3LW3 - chains A and B; structure by X-ray diffraction, 1.60 A resolution.

# Chain A (and B)
Protein: HP0420 homologue
From: Helicobacter felis
Notes: chain B of this document is another copy of the same molecule, construct and numbering; everything in this record applies to it too
Sequence (145 residues; each row starts with the number of its first residue; numbers below 1 keep their minus sign (Gly-3 is residue -3)):
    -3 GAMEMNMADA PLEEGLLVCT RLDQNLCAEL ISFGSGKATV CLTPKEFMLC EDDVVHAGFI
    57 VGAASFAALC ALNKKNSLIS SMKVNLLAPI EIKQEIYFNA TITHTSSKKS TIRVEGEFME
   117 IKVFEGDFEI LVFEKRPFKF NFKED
Unresolved in the structure: -3 to 8, 130-141 (chain B: 130-131, 136-141)

# Interface between chain A and chain B
Inter-chain disulfides: Cys15(A)-Cys46(B), Cys46(A)-Cys15(B)
Pairs across the interface (62; chain A residue first):
  Val14(A) - Glu47(B)
  Cys15(A) - Cys46(B)  disulfide
  Cys15(A) - Glu47(B)  hydrogen bond (backbone-side chain)
  Thr16(A) - Cys46(B)  hydrogen bond (backbone-backbone)
  Thr16(A) - Glu47(B)  hydrogen bond (backbone-side chain)
  Arg17(A) - Leu45(B)
  Arg17(A) - Cys46(B)  hydrogen bond (backbone-backbone)
  Arg17(A) - Glu47(B)
  Arg17(A) - Asp48(B)  salt bridge
  Leu18(A) - Leu45(B)
  Leu18(A) - Cys46(B)  hydrogen bond (backbone-backbone)
  Leu18(A) - His52(B)
  Leu22(A) - Phe43(B)  hydrophobic
  Cys23(A) - His52(B)
  Glu42(A) - Arg17(B)  salt bridge
  Phe43(A) - Leu22(B)
  Leu45(A) - Arg17(B)
  Leu45(A) - Leu18(B)
  Cys46(A) - Cys15(B)  disulfide
  Cys46(A) - Thr16(B)  hydrogen bond (backbone-backbone)
  Cys46(A) - Arg17(B)  hydrogen bond (backbone-backbone)
  Cys46(A) - Leu18(B)  hydrogen bond (backbone-backbone)
  Glu47(A) - Val14(B)
  Glu47(A) - Cys15(B)  hydrogen bond (side chain-backbone)
  Glu47(A) - Thr16(B)
  Glu47(A) - Arg17(B)
  Glu47(A) - Lys71(B)
  Asp48(A) - Arg17(B)  salt bridge
  Asp49(A) - Arg132(B)  salt bridge
  Val50(A) - Leu74(B)  hydrophobic
  Val50(A) - Arg132(B)
  His52(A) - Leu18(B)
  His52(A) - Cys23(B)
  His52(A) - Gly58(B)
  His52(A) - Ser61(B)
  His52(A) - Phe62(B)
  Ala53(A) - Ser61(B)
  Gly54(A) - Gly54(B)
  Gly54(A) - Gly58(B)
  Gly58(A) - His52(B)
  Gly58(A) - Gly54(B)
  Ser61(A) - His52(B)
  Ser61(A) - Ala53(B)
  Phe62(A) - His52(B)
  Leu74(A) - Val50(B)  hydrophobic
  Ile75(A) - Leu82(B)
  Ser76(A) - Asn81(B)
  Ser76(A) - Leu82(B)  hydrogen bond (backbone-backbone)
  Ser77(A) - Val80(B)
  Ser77(A) - Asn81(B)
  Met78(A) - Lys79(B)  hydrogen bond (backbone-side chain)
  Met78(A) - Val80(B)  hydrogen bond (backbone-backbone)
  Lys79(A) - Met78(B)
  Val80(A) - Ser77(B)
  Val80(A) - Met78(B)  hydrogen bond (backbone-backbone)
  Asn81(A) - Ser76(B)
  Asn81(A) - Ser77(B)
  Leu82(A) - Ile75(B)
  Leu82(A) - Ser76(B)  hydrogen bond (backbone-backbone)
  Pro85(A) - Leu74(B)  hydrophobic
  Pro85(A) - Arg132(B)
  Pro85(A) - Phe134(B)
Also at the interface, not in a pair above, chain A (36 interface residues in all): Phe55, Val57, Leu65, Leu83, Ala84
Also at the interface, not in a pair above, chain B (36 interface residues in all): Glu42, Phe55, Val57, Ser73, Pro85

# Summary
Chain A and chain B each contribute 36 residues to their interface; the contacts include 2 disulfide bonds, 14
hydrogen bonds and 4 salt bridges. Polar pairs include Arg17(A)-Asp48(B), Glu42(A)-Arg17(B) and
Asp49(A)-Arg132(B).
Chain A and chain B are both HP0420 homologue (Helicobacter felis); the structure, Crystal structure of
HP0420-homologue from Helicobacter felis, was determined by X-ray diffraction together with 3LWG from the same
study.
